8Y07 - chains E and H of the 4 polymer chains in the assembly; structure by X-ray diffraction, 2.85 A resolution.

== Chain E ==
Protein: LbCas12a
Organism: Lachnospiraceae bacterium ND2006
UniProt: A0A5S8WF58 (A0A5S8WF58_9FIRM); residue numbers follow UniProt; this construct covers 1-1228
Amino-acid sequence (1228 residues; numbered 1 to 1228; the number before each row is that of its first residue):
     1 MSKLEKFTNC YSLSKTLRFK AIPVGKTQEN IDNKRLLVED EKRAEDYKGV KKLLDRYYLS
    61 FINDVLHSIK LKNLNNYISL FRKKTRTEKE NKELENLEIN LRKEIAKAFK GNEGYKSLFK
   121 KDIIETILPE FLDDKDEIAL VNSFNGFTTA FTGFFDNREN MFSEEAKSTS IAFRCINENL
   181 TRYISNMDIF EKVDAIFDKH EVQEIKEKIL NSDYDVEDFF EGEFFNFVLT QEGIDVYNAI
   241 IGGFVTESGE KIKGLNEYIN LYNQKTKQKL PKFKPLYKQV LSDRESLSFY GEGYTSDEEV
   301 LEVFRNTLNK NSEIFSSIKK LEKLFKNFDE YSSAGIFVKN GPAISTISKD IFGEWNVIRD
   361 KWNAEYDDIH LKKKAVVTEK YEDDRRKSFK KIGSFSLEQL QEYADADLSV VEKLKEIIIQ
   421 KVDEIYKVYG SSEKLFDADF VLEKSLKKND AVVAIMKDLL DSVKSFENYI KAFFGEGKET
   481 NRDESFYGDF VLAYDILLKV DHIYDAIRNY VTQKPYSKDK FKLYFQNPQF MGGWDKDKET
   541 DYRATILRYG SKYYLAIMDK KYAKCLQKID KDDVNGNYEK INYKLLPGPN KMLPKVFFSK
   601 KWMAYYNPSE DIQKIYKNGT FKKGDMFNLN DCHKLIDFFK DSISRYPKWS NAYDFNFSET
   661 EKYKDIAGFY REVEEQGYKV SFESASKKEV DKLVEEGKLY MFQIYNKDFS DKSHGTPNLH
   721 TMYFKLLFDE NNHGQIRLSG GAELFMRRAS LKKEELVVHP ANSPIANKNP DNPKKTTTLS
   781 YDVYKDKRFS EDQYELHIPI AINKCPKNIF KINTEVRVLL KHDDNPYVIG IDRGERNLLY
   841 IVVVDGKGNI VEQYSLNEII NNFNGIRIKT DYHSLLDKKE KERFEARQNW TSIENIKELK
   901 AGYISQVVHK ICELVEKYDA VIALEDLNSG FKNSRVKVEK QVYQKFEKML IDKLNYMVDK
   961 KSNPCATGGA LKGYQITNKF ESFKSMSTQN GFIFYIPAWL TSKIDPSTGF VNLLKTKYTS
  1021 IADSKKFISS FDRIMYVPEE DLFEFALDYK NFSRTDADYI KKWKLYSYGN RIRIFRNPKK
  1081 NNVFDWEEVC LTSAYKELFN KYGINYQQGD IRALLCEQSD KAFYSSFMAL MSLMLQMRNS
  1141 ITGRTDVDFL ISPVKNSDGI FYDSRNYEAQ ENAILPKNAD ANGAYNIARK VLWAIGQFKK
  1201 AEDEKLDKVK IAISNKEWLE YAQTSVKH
Not modelled in the structure: 285-290, 1078-1083, 1227-1228
Ion coordination: lithium ion: Thr716 (shared with 1 residue of chain F)

== Chain H ==
Molecule: 11-nt DNA strand
Sequence (11 nucleotides; numbered -9 to 1; the number before each row is that of its first residue; numbers below 1 keep their minus sign (DC-9 is residue -9)):
    -9 CGTCCTTTAT T

== How chain E and chain H interact ==
Contacting residue pairs (24):
  Lys120(E) with DT-3(H), phosphate contact
  Lys121(E) with DT-4(H), phosphate contact; DT-3(H), hydrogen bond to the phosphate
  Asn145(E) with DT-4(H), phosphate contact
  Gly146(E) with DC-5(H), sugar contact; DT-4(H), phosphate contact
  Phe147(E) with DT-4(H), phosphate contact
  Thr148(E) with DT-4(H), hydrogen bond to the phosphate
  Thr149(E) with DT-4(H), hydrogen bond to the phosphate; DT-3(H), base contact
  Pro528(E) with DC-5(H), phosphate contact
  Gln529(E) with DT-4(H), base contact
  Lys560(E) with DC-5(H), salt bridge to the phosphate
  Lys564(E) with DT-7(H), phosphate contact
  Asn590(E) with DT0(H), phosphate contact; DT1(H), sugar contact
  Lys591(E) with DA-1(H), base contact; DT0(H), base contact
  Lys595(E) with DT-2(H), hydrogen bond to the base; DA-1(H), sugar contact
  Tyr616(E) with DT0(H), hydrogen bond to the phosphate
  Lys622(E) with DT1(H), salt bridge to the phosphate
  Ile666(E) with DT1(H), phosphate contact
  Tyr670(E) with DT1(H), sugar contact
Interface residues without a listed pair, chain E (22 interface residues in all): Asp541, Ala563, Pro594, Ala667
Interface residues without a listed pair, chain H (9 interface residues in all): DC-6

== In short ==
22 residues of chain E and 9 residues of chain H are in contact; the contacts include 5 hydrogen bonds and 2
salt bridges. Polar pairs include Lys595(E)-DT-2(H), Lys121(E)-DT-3(H) and Thr148(E)-DT-4(H).
Here chain E is LbCas12a (Lachnospiraceae bacterium ND2006) and chain H is an 11-nt DNA strand. Entry 8Y07
(Crystal structure of LbCas12a in complex with crRNA and 13nt target DNA) was determined by X-ray diffraction
together with 8Y04, 8Y05, 8Y06, 8Y08, 8Y09, 8Y0A and 3 further entries from the same study.
